Entry 8AGC (electron microscopy, 3.10 A resolution); this record covers chains A and E of the 9 polymer chains in the assembly.

# Chain A
Molecule: Dolichyl-diphosphooligosaccharide--protein glycotransferase
From: Saccharomyces cerevisiae
Notes: EC 2.4.99.18
Reference sequence: A0A6A5Q0M3 (A0A6A5Q0M3_YEASX); numbering as in UniProt (aligned over 1-718)
Chain sequence (718 residues; row label = number of the first residue in the row):
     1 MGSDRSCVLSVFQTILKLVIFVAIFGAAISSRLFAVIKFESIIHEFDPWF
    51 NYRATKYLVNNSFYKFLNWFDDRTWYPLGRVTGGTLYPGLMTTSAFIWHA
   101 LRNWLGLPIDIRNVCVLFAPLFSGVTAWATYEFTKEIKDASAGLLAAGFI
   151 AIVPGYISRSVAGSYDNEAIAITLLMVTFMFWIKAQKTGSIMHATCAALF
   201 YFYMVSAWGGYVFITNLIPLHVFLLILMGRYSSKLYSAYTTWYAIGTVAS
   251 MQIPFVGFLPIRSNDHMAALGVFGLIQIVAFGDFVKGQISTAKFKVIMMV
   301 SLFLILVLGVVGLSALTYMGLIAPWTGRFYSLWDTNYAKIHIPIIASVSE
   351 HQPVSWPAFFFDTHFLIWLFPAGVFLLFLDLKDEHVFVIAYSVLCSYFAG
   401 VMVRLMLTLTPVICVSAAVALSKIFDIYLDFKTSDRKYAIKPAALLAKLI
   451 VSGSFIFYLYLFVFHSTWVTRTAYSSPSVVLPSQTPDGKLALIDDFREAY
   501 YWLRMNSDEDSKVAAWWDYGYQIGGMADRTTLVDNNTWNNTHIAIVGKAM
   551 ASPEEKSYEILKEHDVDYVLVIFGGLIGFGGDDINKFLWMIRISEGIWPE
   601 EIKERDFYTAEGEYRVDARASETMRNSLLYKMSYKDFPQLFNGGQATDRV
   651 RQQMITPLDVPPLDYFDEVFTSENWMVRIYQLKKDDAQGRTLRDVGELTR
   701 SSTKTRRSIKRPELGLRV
Not modelled in the structure: 1-5, 433-440, 484-491
Covalent attachments: glycan linked to N539
Metal / ion sites: Mn2+: D166 (together with ELU)
Residues lining bound ligands:
  - 5-Carboxy-N,N'-tetramethyl rhodamine (323; 2-[3,6-bis(dimethylamino)xanthen-9-yl]-5-methanoyl-benzoate): F361, T472, A473, S476, P482
  - beta-D-mannopyranose / ELU / alpha-D-mannopyranose / N-acetylglucosamine / 2-acetamido-2-deoxy-alpha-D-glucopyranose: D47, G79, R80, V81, G84, T85, D166, N167, W208, G209, G210, V212, F213, N216, F255, W325, R328, F329, L332, I344, I345, E350, L394, F398, R404, L405, Y521, N535, N536, T537, W538
  - palmitoyl-linoleoyl phosphatidylcholine (CPL; 1-palmitoyl-2-linoleoyl-sn-glycero-3-phosphocholine), molecule 1: V22, F25, G26, I29, S30, L33
  - palmitoyl-linoleoyl phosphatidylcholine (CPL), molecule 2: I29, L33, V36, I37, S41, I97, A100, L101, L105, L107, I109, R112, N113, V114, L117, L121
  - palmitoyl-linoleoyl phosphatidylcholine (CPL), molecule 3: F63, L67, P88, G89, T92, F96, L199, F202, Y203, S206, Q252, I253, P254
  - palmitoyl-linoleoyl phosphatidylcholine (CPL), molecule 4: L105, I109, N113
  - phosphatidylethanolamine (PTY), molecule 1: L58, S62, F63, T92, A95, F96, H99, F202
  - phosphatidylethanolamine (PTY), molecule 2: L224, L227, M228, R230, F378, L381, I389, A390, V393, L394
Reported in the primary citation:
  - catalytic residues: D47, E350 (citing earlier work)
  - binding site for the ligand ELU: W208, R328, R404
  - Mn2+ coordination: D47, D166

# Chain E
Molecule: Dolichyl-diphosphooligosaccharide--protein glycosyltransferase subunit 1
From: Saccharomyces cerevisiae
Reference sequence: A0A6A5PXA1 (A0A6A5PXA1_YEASX); numbering as in UniProt (aligned over 1-476)
Chain sequence (476 residues; each row starts with the number of its first residue):
     1 MRQVWFSWIVGLFLCFFNVSSAAQYEPPATWENVDYKRTIDVSNAYISET
    51 IEITIKNIASEPATEYFTAFESGIFSKVSFFSAYFTNEATFLNSQLLANS
   101 TTAPGDDGESEIRYGIIQFPNAISPQEEVSLVIKSFYNTVGIPYPEHVGM
   151 SEEQHLLWETNRLPLSAYDTKKASFTLIGSSSFEEYHPPNDESLLGKANG
   201 NSFEFGPWEDIPRFSSNETLAIVYSHNAPLNQVVNLRRDIWLSHWASTIQ
   251 FEEYYELTNKAAKLSKGFSRLELMKQIQTQNMRQTHFVTVLDMLLPEGAT
   301 DHYFTDLVGLVSTSHAERDHFFIRPRFPIFGGWNYNFTVGWTNKLSDFLH
   351 VSSGSDEKFVASIPILNGPPDTVYDNVELSVFLPEGAEIFDIDSPVPFTN
   401 VSIETQKSYFDLNKGHVKLTFSYRNLISQVANGQVLIKYDYPKSSFFKKP
   451 LSIACYIFTALMGVFVLKTLNMNVTN
Not modelled in the structure: 1-24, 99-110, 475-476
Covalent attachments: N-acetylglucosamine (NAG) linked to N336, N400
Residues lining bound ligands: palmitoyl-linoleoyl phosphatidylcholine (CPL; 1-palmitoyl-2-linoleoyl-sn-glycero-3-phosphocholine): W241, Q250, E252, Y409, F410, I453, Y456

# Chain A / chain E interface
Contacting residue pairs (44; chain A residue first):
  E40(A) - G309(E)
  E40(A) - L310(E)  hydrogen bond (side chain-backbone)
  I42(A) - V308(E)
  W104(A) - Y456(E)
  L105(A) - L412(E)
  G106(A) - S408(E)
  G106(A) - Y409(E)
  G106(A) - D411(E)
  G106(A) - L412(E)
  L107(A) - Y409(E)  hydrogen bond (backbone-backbone)
  P108(A) - S408(E)
  P108(A) - Y409(E)
  R497(A) - V308(E)
  R497(A) - G309(E)
  R497(A) - L310(E)  hydrogen bond (side chain-backbone)
  R497(A) - R326(E)
  E498(A) - R270(E)  salt bridge
  E498(A) - R326(E)
  Y501(A) - D306(E)
  Y501(A) - L307(E)
  Y501(A) - V308(E)  hydrophobic
  Y501(A) - F327(E)  hydrophobic
  Y501(A) - Y335(E)  hydrophobic
  Y501(A) - N336(E)  hydrogen bond (side chain-backbone)
  W502(A) - F327(E)
  W502(A) - W333(E)
  M505(A) - N334(E)
  M505(A) - Y335(E)  hydrophobic
  M505(A) - N336(E)
  N506(A) - F327(E)
  N506(A) - W333(E)
  N506(A) - N334(E)  hydrogen bond (side chain-backbone)
  M526(A) - V308(E)  hydrophobic
  Q639(A) - L271(E)
  Q639(A) - K275(E)
  L640(A) - L271(E)  hydrophobic
  L640(A) - M274(E)  hydrophobic
  V669(A) - F268(E)
  F670(A) - F268(E)  hydrophobic
  T671(A) - R270(E)  hydrogen bond (backbone-side chain)
  S672(A) - R270(E)  hydrogen bond (backbone-side chain)
  E673(A) - R270(E)
  W675(A) - R270(E)
  W675(A) - M274(E)
Interface residues without a listed pair, chain A (29 interface residues in all): I109, L492, D494, R504, D636, N642, E668
Interface residues without a listed pair, chain E (25 interface residues in all): S269, Q278, S312, F410

# Overview
29 residues of chain A and 25 residues of chain E are in contact, with 7 hydrogen bonds and 1 salt bridge.
Polar contacts include E498(A)-R270(E), E40(A)-L310(E) and R497(A)-L310(E). From the paper: catalytic residues
D47(A) and E350(A); a binding site for the ligand ELU at W208(A), R328(A) and R404(A).
Here chain A is Dolichyl-diphosphooligosaccharide--protein glycotransferase and chain E is
Dolichyl-diphosphooligosaccharide--protein glycosyltransferase subunit 1, both from Saccharomyces cerevisiae.
Entry 8AGC (Structure of yeast oligosaccharylransferase complex with lipid-linked oligosaccharide and
non-acceptor peptide bound) was determined by electron microscopy together with 8AGB and 8AGE from the same
study.
